Entry 6SGI (X-ray diffraction, 2.30 A resolution); this record covers chain A.

Chain A:
Molecule: Serine/threonine-protein kinase Nek2
Source organism: Homo sapiens
Notes: EC 2.7.11.1
UniProt: P51955 (NEK2_HUMAN), isoform P51955-3; numbering as in UniProt (aligned over 1-271)
Sequence (279 residues; numbered 1 to 279; the number before each row is that of its first residue):
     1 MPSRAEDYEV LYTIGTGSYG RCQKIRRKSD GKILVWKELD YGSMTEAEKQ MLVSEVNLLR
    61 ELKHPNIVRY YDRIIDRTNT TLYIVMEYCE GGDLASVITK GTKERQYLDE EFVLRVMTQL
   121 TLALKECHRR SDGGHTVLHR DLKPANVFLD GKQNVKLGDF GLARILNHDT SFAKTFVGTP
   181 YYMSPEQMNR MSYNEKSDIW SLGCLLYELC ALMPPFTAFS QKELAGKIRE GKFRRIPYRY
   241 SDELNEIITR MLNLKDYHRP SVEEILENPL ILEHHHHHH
Disordered / not traced: 1-2, 132-138, 160-175, 191-192
Sequence notes: expression tag (272-279)
Residues lining bound ligands: LCB (4-[(6-ethyl-7H-purin-2-yl)amino]benzenesulfonamide): Ile-14, Cys-22, Val-35, Val-68, Met-86, Glu-87, Tyr-88, Cys-89, Glu-90, Gly-92, Asp-93, Ser-96, Phe-148
UniProt features mapped onto this chain:
  - active site: Asp-141 (Proton acceptor)
  - binding site (ATP): Ile-14 to Cys-22, Lys-37
  - modified residue: Thr-170 (Phosphothreonine), Ser-171 (Phosphoserine), Thr-175 (Phosphothreonine), Thr-179 (Phosphothreonine), Ser-184 (Phosphoserine), Ser-241 (Phosphoserine)
  - mutagenesis: Lys-37 (K37R: Loss of kinase activity and of ability to activate NEK11. Loss of phosphorylation of CCDC102B), Asp-141 (D141A: Loss of autophosphorylation), Thr-170 (T170A: No effect on kinase activity; T170E: Kinase activity increased by two fold), Ser-171 (S171A: No effect on kinase activity; S171D: Kinase activity increased by two fold), Thr-175 (T175A: Kinase activity decreased by two fold; T175E: Kinase activity increased by two fold), Thr-179 (T179A: Loss of kinase activity; T179E: Loss of kinase activity), Ser-241 (S241A: Loss of kinase activity; S241D: Loss of kinase activity)
Reported in the primary citation:
  - mutagenesis - C22A (Kd 3.5 uM): decreased binding to 23

Summary:
Bound to chain A: compound LCB. From UniProt: active-site residue Asp-141, 10 ATP-binding residues and 7
mutagenesis sites. The paper reports that C22A reduces binding to 23.
Chain A is Serine/threonine-protein kinase Nek2 (Homo sapiens); the structure, Nek2 kinase bound to inhibitor
96, was determined by X-ray diffraction, deposited together with 6SGD, 6SGH and 6SGK.
